Entry 6E3K (X-ray diffraction, 3.25 A resolution); this record covers chains C and I of the 6 polymer chains in the assembly.

== Chain C ==
Name: Interferon gamma receptor 1
Source organism: Homo sapiens
UniProt: P15260 (INGR1_HUMAN); residues 1-229 here correspond to UniProt positions 18-246 (UniProt number = residue number + 17)
Chain sequence (242 residues; row label = number of the first residue in the row; numbers below 1 keep their minus sign (Gly-1 is residue -1)):
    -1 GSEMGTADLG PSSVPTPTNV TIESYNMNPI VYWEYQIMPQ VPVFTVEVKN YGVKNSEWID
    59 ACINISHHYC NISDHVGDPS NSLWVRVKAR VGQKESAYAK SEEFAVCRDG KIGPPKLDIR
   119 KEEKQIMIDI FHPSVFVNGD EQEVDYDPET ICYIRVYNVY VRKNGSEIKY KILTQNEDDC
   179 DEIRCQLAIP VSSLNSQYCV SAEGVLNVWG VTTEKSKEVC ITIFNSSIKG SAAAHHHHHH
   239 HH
Unresolved in the structure: -1 to 10, 138-143, 224-240
Sequence notes: expression tag (-1 to 0, 230-240); engineered mutation Ile149 (Thr166 in P15260), Lys161 (Met178 in P15260), Lys167 (Gln184 in P15260), Asn174 (Lys191 in P15260), Arg182 (Gln199 in P15260), Asn205 (His222 in P15260)
Disulfide bonds: Cys60-Cys68, Cys105-Cys150, Cys178-Cys183, Cys197-Cys218
Covalent attachments: N-acetylglucosamine (NAG) linked to Asn17, Asn69
UniProt features mapped onto this chain:
  - glycosylation (N-linked (GlcNAc...) asparagine): Asn17, Asn62, Asn69, Asn162, Asn223

== Chain I ==
Name: Interferon gamma receptor 2
Source organism: Homo sapiens
UniProt: P38484 (INGR2_HUMAN); residues 28-247 here = UniProt positions 28-247
Chain sequence (233 residues; each row starts with the number of its first residue):
    26 GSSQLPAPQH PKIRLYNAEQ VLSWEPVALS NSTRPVVYQV QFKYTDSKWF TADIMSIGVN
    86 CTQITATECD FTAASPSAGF PMDFNVTLRL RAELGALHSA WVTMPWFQHY RNVTVGPPEN
   146 IEVTPGEGSL IIRFSSPFDI ADTSTAFFCY YVHYWEKGGI QQVKGPFRSN SISLDNLKPS
   206 RVYCLQVQAQ LLWNKSNIFR VGHLSNISCY ETMADASTEL QQAAAHHHHH HHH
Unresolved in the structure: 26-27, 241-258
Sequence notes: expression tag (26-27, 248-258)
Disulfide bonds: Cys86-Cys94, Cys209-Cys234
Covalent attachments: cysteine (CYS) linked to Cys174; N-acetylglucosamine (NAG) linked to Asn85, Asn110, Asn137, Asn231
UniProt features mapped onto this chain:
  - glycosylation (N-linked (GlcNAc...) asparagine): Asn56, Asn85, Asn110, Asn137, Asn219, Asn231
  - natural variant: Arg114 (R114C: In IMD28), Ser124 (S124F: In IMD28), Gly141 (G141R: In IMD28), Thr168 (T168N: In IMD28), Asn222 to Ser230 (deletion: In IMD28), Gly227 (G227R: In IMD28)
  - mutagenesis: Asn110 (N110Q: Complete inhibition of transport to the cell membrane), Asn137 (N137Q: Complete inhibition of transport to the cell membrane), Thr168 (T168A/Q: Does not affect function), Asn231 (N231Q: Complete inhibition of transport to the cell membrane)
Reported in the primary citation:
  - disease-associated variants - T168N: abolished binding to IFNgamma
  - binding site for cysteine: Cys174

== Interface between chain C and chain I ==
Contacting residue pairs (29; chain C residue first):
  Arg153(C) - Ala166(I)  hydrogen bond (side chain-backbone)
  Arg153(C) - Asp167(I)
  Arg153(C) - Thr168(I)
  Val159(C) - Arg158(I)  hydrogen bond (backbone-side chain)
  Lys161(C) - Thr149(I)  hydrogen bond
  Lys161(C) - Arg158(I)
  Ser164(C) - Glu147(I)  hydrogen bond
  Ser164(C) - Arg158(I)
  Ile166(C) - Arg158(I)
  Ile166(C) - Ser160(I)
  Lys167(C) - Asp164(I)  salt bridge
  Tyr168(C) - Ser194(I)
  Tyr168(C) - Asn195(I)
  Tyr168(C) - Ser196(I)  hydrogen bond
  Lys169(C) - Asp164(I)  salt bridge
  Lys169(C) - Ile165(I)  hydrogen bond (side chain-backbone)
  Lys169(C) - Thr168(I)
  Leu171(C) - Thr168(I)
  Leu171(C) - Ser169(I)
  Gln173(C) - Ser169(I)
  Pro188(C) - Ile156(I)
  Pro188(C) - Ser196(I)
  Pro188(C) - Ile197(I)
  Pro188(C) - Ser198(I)
  Val189(C) - Ile156(I)
  Ser190(C) - Thr149(I)
  Ser190(C) - Pro150(I)
  Ser191(C) - Glu152(I)
  Leu192(C) - Met238(I)  hydrophobic
Interface residues without a listed pair, chain C (19 interface residues in all): Lys122, Ala186, Ile187, Tyr196
Interface residues without a listed pair, chain I (22 interface residues in all): Gly151, Phe159, Arg193
Interface features reported in the paper:
  - pairs named by the authors: Thr149(I)-Lys161(C) (hydrogen bond), Asp164(I)-Lys167(C) (salt bridge)

== In short ==
19 residues of chain C and 22 residues of chain I are in contact, with 6 hydrogen bonds and 2 salt bridges.
Polar pairs include Lys167(C)-Asp164(I), Lys169(C)-Asp164(I) and Arg153(C)-Ala166(I). The paper describes a
hydrogen bond between Thr149(I) and Lys161(C); a salt bridge between Asp164(I) and Lys167(C). The paper
reports a binding site for cysteine at Cys174(I); T168N of chain I abolishes binding to IFNgamma.
Chain C is Interferon gamma receptor 1 and chain I is Interferon gamma receptor 2, both from Homo sapiens; the
structure, Interferon gamma signalling complex with IFNGR1 and IFNGR2, was determined by X-ray diffraction
together with 6E3L from the same study.
